PDB entry 3ZUZ | X-ray diffraction, 1.50 A resolution | chain A

[Chain A]
Name: Protein SHQ1
Organism: Saccharomyces cerevisiae
Notes: fragment: c-terminal domain, residues 143-507
UniProtKB: P40486 (SHQ1_YEAST); residues 143-507 here = UniProt positions 143-507
Chain sequence (365 residues; row label = number of the first residue in the row):
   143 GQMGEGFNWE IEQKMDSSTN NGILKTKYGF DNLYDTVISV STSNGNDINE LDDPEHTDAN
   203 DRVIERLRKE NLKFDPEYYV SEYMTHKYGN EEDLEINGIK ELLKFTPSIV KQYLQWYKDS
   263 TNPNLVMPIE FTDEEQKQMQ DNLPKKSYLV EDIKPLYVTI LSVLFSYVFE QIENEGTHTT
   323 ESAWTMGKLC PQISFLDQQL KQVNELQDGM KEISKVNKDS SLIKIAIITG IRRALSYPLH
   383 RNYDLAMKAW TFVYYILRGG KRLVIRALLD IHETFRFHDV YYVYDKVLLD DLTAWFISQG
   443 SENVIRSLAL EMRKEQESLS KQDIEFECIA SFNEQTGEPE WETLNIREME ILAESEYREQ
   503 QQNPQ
Disordered / not traced: 143-163, 345-361, 473-481, 506-507
Modified positions: C470 (s,s-(2-hydroxyethyl)thiocysteine; CME)
Reported in the primary citation:
  - conformationally variable residues (order/disorder transition): S473 to P481
  - mutagenesis - D189A, E323A: abolished growth in response to shq1Delta yeast strain
  - mutagenesis - E277A: unchanged growth in response to shq1Delta yeast strain
  - mutagenesis - E277A: unchanged binding to NAP57
  - mutagenesis - K215A, W326A: abolished growth in response to shq1Delta strain
  - mutagenesis - D421A: decreased binding to NAP57
  - mutagenesis - D421A: decreased growth
  - mutagenesis - D217A: decreased binding to shq1Delta strain

[Overview]
The paper reports that D189A and E323A abolish growth in response to shq1Delta yeast strain; conformational
variability at S473; 7 substitutions were tested in all.
Chain A is Protein SHQ1 (Saccharomyces cerevisiae); the structure, Structure of Shq1p C-terminal domain, was
determined by X-ray diffraction, deposited together with 3ZV0.
